7KP8 - chains A and C of the 5 polymer chains in the assembly; structure by X-ray diffraction, 3.15 A resolution.

# Chain A (and C)
Name: Tumor necrosis factor
From: Mus musculus
Notes: chain C of this document is another copy of the same molecule, construct and numbering; everything in this record applies to it too
UniProtKB: P06804 (TNFA_MOUSE); residues 10-156 here correspond to UniProt positions 89-235 (UniProt number = residue number + 79)
Chain sequence (147 residues; numbered 10 to 156; the number before each row is that of its first residue):
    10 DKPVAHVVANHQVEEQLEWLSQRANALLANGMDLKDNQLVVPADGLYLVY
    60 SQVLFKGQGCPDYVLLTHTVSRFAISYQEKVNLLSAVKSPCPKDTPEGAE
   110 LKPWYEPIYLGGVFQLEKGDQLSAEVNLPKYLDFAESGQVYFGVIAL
Unresolved in the structure: 85-86, 104-108 (chain C: 102-109, 145-146)
Cystine bridges: C69-C100
Small-molecule neighbours: A7G (1-{[2-(difluoromethoxy)phenyl]methyl}-2-methyl-6-[6-(piperazin-1-yl)pyridin-3-yl]-1H-benzimidazole): L57, Y118, V122, A155, L156

# Interface between chain A and chain C
Contacting residue pairs (8; chain A residue first):
  L55(A) with L36(C), hydrophobic
  Y118(A) with Y118(C)
  G120(A) with Q61(C), hydrogen bond (backbone-side chain)
  G121(A) with Q148(C)
  V122(A) with H15(C); Q148(C), hydrogen bond (backbone-side chain)
  F123(A) with Q148(C)
  Q124(A) with N34(C)
Also at the interface, not in a pair above, chain C (8 interface residues in all): P116, Y150

# Summary
7 residues of chain A and 8 residues of chain C are in contact, with 2 hydrogen bonds. Polar pairs include
G120(A)-Q61(C) and V122(A)-Q148(C). Bound to chain A: compound A7G.
Both chains are Tumor necrosis factor (Mus musculus). Entry 7KP8 (asymmetric mTNF-alpha hTNFR1 complex) was
determined by X-ray diffraction (same publication as 7KP7 and 7KP9).
